PDB entry 7VAV | electron microscopy, 2.80 A resolution | chains B and G of the 12 polymer chains in the assembly

Chain B:
Name: V-type ATP synthase alpha chain
Organism: Thermus thermophilus HB8
Notes: EC 7.1.2.2
UniProtKB: Q56403 (VATA_THET8); residues 1-578 here = UniProt positions 1-578
Chain sequence (578 residues; row label = number of the first residue in the row):
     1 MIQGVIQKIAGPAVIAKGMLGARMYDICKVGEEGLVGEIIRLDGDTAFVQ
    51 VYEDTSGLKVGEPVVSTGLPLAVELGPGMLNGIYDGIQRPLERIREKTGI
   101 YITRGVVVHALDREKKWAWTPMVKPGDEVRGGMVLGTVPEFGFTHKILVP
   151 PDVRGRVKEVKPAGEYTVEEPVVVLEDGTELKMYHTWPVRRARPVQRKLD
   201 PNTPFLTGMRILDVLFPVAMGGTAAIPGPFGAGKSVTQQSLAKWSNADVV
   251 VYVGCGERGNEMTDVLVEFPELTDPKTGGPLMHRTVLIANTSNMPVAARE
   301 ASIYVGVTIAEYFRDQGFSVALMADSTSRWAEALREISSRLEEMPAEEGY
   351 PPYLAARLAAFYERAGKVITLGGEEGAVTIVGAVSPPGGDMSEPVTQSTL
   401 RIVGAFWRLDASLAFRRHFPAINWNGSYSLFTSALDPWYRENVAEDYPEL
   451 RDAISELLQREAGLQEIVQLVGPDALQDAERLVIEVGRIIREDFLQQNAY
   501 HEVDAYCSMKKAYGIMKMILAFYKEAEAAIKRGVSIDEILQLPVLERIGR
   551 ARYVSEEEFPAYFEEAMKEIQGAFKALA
Disordered / not traced: 33
Differences from the reference sequence: conflict Ala-232 (Ser in Q56403), Ser-235 (Thr in Q56403)

Chain G:
Name: V-type ATP synthase subunit D
Organism: Thermus thermophilus HB8
UniProtKB: O87880 (VATD_THET8); residue numbers follow UniProt; this construct covers 1-223
Chain sequence (223 residues; row label = number of the first residue in the row):
     1 MSQVSPTRMNLLQRRGQLRLAQKGVDLLKKKRDALVAEFFGLVREAMEAR
    51 KALDQAAKEAYAALLLAQAFDGPEVVAGAALGVPPLEGVEAEVENVWGSK
   101 VPRLKATFPDGALLSPVGTPAYTLEASRAFRRYAEALIRVANTETRLKKI
   151 GEEIKKTTRRVNALEQVVIPGIRAQIRFIQQVLEQREREDTFRLKRIKGK
   201 IEAREAEEEGGRPNPQVEIGAGL
Disordered / not traced: 1-3, 210-223

How chain B and chain G interact:
Pairs across the interface (11; chain B residue first):
  Glu-342(B) / Lys-195(G)  hydrogen bond (backbone-side chain)
  Glu-342(B) / Lys-198(G)  salt bridge
  Met-344(B) / Phe-192(G)  hydrophobic
  Met-344(B) / Lys-195(G)
  Pro-345(B) / Arg-188(G)
  Ala-346(B) / Arg-188(G)  hydrogen bond (backbone-side chain)
  Glu-347(B) / Glu-184(G)
  Glu-348(B) / Glu-184(G)  hydrogen bond (backbone-side chain)
  Leu-470(B) / Arg-32(G)
  Leu-470(B) / Asp-33(G)
  Val-471(B) / Phe-40(G)  hydrophobic
Other interface residues (no listed pair), chain G (10 interface residues in all): Val-36, Thr-191

Overview:
Chain B and chain G form an interface of 8 and 10 residues respectively; the contacts include 3 hydrogen bonds
and 1 salt bridge. Polar contacts include Glu-342(B)/Lys-198(G), Glu-342(B)/Lys-195(G) and
Ala-346(B)/Arg-188(G).
Here chain B is V-type ATP synthase alpha chain and chain G is V-type ATP synthase subunit D, both from
Thermus thermophilus HB8. Entry 7VAV (V1EG of V/A-ATPase from Thermus thermophilus at low ATP concentration,
state3) was determined by electron microscopy together with 7VAI, 7VAJ, 7VAK, 7VAL, 7VAM, 7VAN and 11 further
entries from the same study.
